PDB entry 7M0J | electron microscopy, 3.52 A resolution | chains A and C of the 3 polymer chains in the assembly

Chain A (and C):
Molecule: Spike glycoprotein
From: Severe acute respiratory syndrome coronavirus 2
Notes: fragment: ectodomain; chain C of this document is another copy of the same molecule, construct and numbering; everything in this record applies to it too
Reference sequence: P0DTC2 (SPIKE_SARS2); numbering as in UniProt (aligned over 16-1208)
Amino-acid sequence (1273 residues; each row starts with the number of its first residue):
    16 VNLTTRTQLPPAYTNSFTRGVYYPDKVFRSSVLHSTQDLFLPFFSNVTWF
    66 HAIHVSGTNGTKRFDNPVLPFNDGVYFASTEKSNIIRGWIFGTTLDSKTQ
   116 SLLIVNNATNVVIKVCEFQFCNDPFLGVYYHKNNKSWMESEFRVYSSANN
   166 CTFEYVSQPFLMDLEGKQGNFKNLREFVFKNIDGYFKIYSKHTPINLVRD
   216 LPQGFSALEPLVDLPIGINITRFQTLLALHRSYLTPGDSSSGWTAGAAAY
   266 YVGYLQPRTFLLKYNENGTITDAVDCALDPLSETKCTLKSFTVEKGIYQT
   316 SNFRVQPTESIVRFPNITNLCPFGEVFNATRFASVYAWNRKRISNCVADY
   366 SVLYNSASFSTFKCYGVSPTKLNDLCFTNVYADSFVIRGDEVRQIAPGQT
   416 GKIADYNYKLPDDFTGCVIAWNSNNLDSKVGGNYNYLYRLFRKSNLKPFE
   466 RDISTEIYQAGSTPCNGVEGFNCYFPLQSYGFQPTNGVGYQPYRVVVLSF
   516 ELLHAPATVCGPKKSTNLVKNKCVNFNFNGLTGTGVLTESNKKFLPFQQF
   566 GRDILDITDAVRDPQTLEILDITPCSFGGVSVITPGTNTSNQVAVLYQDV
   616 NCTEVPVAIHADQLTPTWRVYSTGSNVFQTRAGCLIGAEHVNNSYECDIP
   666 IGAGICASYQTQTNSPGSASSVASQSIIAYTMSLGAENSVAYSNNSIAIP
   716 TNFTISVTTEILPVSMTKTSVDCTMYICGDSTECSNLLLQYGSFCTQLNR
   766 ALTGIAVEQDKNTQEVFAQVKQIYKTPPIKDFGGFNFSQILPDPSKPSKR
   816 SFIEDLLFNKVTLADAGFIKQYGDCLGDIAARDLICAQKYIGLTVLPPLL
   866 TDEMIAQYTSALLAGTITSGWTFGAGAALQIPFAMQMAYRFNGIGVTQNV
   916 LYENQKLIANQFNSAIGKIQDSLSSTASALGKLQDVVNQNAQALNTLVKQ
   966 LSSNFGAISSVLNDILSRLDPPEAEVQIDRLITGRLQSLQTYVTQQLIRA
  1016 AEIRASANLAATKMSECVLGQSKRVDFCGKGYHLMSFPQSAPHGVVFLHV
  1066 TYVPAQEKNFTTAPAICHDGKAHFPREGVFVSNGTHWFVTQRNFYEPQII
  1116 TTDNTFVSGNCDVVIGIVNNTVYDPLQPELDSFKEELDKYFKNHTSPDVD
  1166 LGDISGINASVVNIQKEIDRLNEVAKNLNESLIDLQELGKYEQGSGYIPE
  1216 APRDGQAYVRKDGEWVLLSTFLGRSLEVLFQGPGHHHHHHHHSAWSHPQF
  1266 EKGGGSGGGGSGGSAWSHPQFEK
Disordered / not traced: 16-26, 70-79, 144-164, 173-185, 246-262, 445-446, 455-461, 469-488, 502, 621-640, 677-688, 828-853, 1148-1288
Construct notes: engineered mutation Leu570 (Ala in P0DTC2), Ile572 (Thr in P0DTC2), Gly682 (Arg in P0DTC2), Ser683 (Arg in P0DTC2), Ser685 (Arg in P0DTC2), Tyr855 (Phe in P0DTC2), Ile856 (Asn in P0DTC2), Pro986 (Lys in P0DTC2), Pro987 (Val in P0DTC2); expression tag (1209-1288)
Disulfide bonds: Cys131-Cys166, Cys291-Cys301, Cys336-Cys361, Cys379-Cys432, Cys391-Cys525, Cys538-Cys590, Cys617-Cys649, Cys662-Cys671, Cys738-Cys760, Cys743-Cys749, Cys1032-Cys1043, Cys1082-Cys1126
Swiss-Prot annotation at these positions:
  - region: Asn280 to Cys301 (Putative superantigen), Arg403 to Asp405 (Integrin-binding motif), Asn448 to Phe456 (Immunodominant HLA epitope recognized by the CD8+), Pro681, Ala684 (Putative superantigen), Ser816 to Tyr837 (Fusion peptide 1), Asp1163 to Glu1202 (Heptad repeat 2)
  - site: Arg815, Ser816 (Cleavage)
  - glycosylation: Asn17 (N-linked (GlcNAc...) (complex) asparagine), Asn61 (N-linked (GlcNAc...) (hybrid) asparagine), Asn74 (N-linked (GlcNAc...) (complex) asparagine), Asn122 (N-linked (GlcNAc...) (hybrid) asparagine), Asn149 (N-linked (GlcNAc...) (complex) asparagine), Asn165 (N-linked (GlcNAc...) (complex) asparagine), Asn234 (N-linked (GlcNAc...) (high mannose) asparagine), Asn282 (N-linked (GlcNAc...) (complex) asparagine), Thr323 (O-linked (GalNAc) threonine), Ser325 (O-linked (HexNAc...) serine), Asn331 (N-linked (GlcNAc...) (complex) asparagine), Asn343 (N-linked (GlcNAc...) (complex) asparagine), Asn603 (N-linked (GlcNAc...) (hybrid) asparagine), Asn616 (N-linked (GlcNAc...) (complex) asparagine), Asn657 (N-linked (GlcNAc...) (complex) asparagine), Thr676 (O-linked (GlcNAc...) threonine), Thr678 (O-linked (GlcNAc...) threonine), Asn709 (N-linked (GlcNAc...) (high mannose) asparagine), Asn717 (N-linked (GlcNAc...) (hybrid) asparagine), Asn801 (N-linked (GlcNAc...) (hybrid) asparagine) and 6 more in UniProt
  - natural variant: Leu18 (L18F: In strain: Beta/B.1.351, Gamma/P.1 and 1 more), Thr19 (T19I: In strain: Omicron/BQ.1.1, Omicron/XBB.1.5 and 1 more; T19R: In strain: Delta/B.1.617.2, Omicron/BA.2 and 4 more), Thr20 (T20N: In strain: Gamma/P.1), Leu24 to Ala27 (sequence variant, change not given here; In strain: Omicron/BA.2, Omicron/BA.2.12.1 and 6 more), Pro26 (P26S: In strain: Gamma/P.1), Gln52 (Q52H: In strain: Omicron/EG.5.1), Ala67 (A67V: In strain: Eta/B.1.525, Omicron/BA.1), His69 to Val70 (deletion: In strain: Alpha/B.1.1.7, Eta/B.1.525 and 5 more), Gly75 (G75V: In strain: Lambda/C.37), Thr76 (T76I: In strain: Lambda/C.37), Asp80 (D80A: In strain: Beta/B.1.351), Val83 (V83A: In strain: Omicron/XBB.1.5, Omicron/EG.5.1), 78 further natural variant entries in UniProt
  - mutagenesis: His69 to Val70 (Increased incorporation of cleaved spike into virions), Asn121 (N121Q: Partial loss of biliverdin affinity), Arg190 (R190K: Partial loss of biliverdin affinity), Asn234 (N234Q: Increased resistance to neutralizing antibodies), Asn331 (N331Q: Reduced viral infectivity), Asn343 (N343Q: Reduced viral infectivity), Leu452 (L452R: Increased resistance to neutralizing antibodies. Decreases HLA binding to NF9 epitope. Increased binding affinity to human ACE2), Tyr453 (Y453F: Decreased HLA binding to NF9 epitope. Increased binding affinity to human ACE2), Ala475 (A475V: Increased resistance to neutralizing antibodies), Val483 (V483A: Increased resistance to neutralizing antibodies), Glu484 (E484D: Increased replication in human TMEM106B overexpressing cells), Phe490 (F490L: Increased resistance to neutralizing antibodies and human covalescent sera neutralization), 12 further mutagenesis entries in UniProt
What the authors report for this chain:
  - mutagenesis - Y453F: increased binding to ACE2
  - mutagenesis - I692V: unchanged binding to ACE2
  - mutagenesis - K417N/E484K/N501Y, E484K: abolished binding to DH1041
  - mutagenesis - K417N/E484K/N501Y, E484K: abolished binding to DH1043

How chain A and chain C interact:
Residue-residue contacts (169; chain A residue first):
  Tyr38(A) with Phe562(C), hydrophobic
  Asp40(A) with Phe562(C)
  Lys41(A) with Phe562(C); Gln563(C); Gln564(C), hydrogen bond (backbone-backbone); Phe565(C)
  Val42(A) with Phe565(C); Arg567(C)
  Phe43(A) with Lys557(C); Lys558(C); Gln563(C); Phe565(C), hydrogen bond (backbone-backbone); Gly566(C); Arg567(C), hydrogen bond (backbone-backbone)
  Arg44(A) with Arg567(C)
  Ser45(A) with Lys557(C)
  Ser46(A) with Ile569(C)
  Tyr200(A) with Tyr396(C); Glu516(C)
  Glu224(A) with Phe562(C)
  Pro230(A) with Arg357(C); Tyr396(C)
  Asn282(A) with Lys558(C)
  Gly283(A) with Leu560(C)
  Tyr369(A) with Tyr421(C)
  Asn370(A) with Tyr421(C), hydrogen bond
  Phe374(A) with Lys417(C), hydrogen bond (backbone-side chain)
  Gly413(A) with Pro987(C)
  Asp737(A) with Asn317(C)
  Met740(A) with Arg319(C)
  Asp745(A) with Arg319(C), salt bridge
  Gln755(A) with Ser968(C); Asn969(C), hydrogen bond (backbone-backbone); Phe970(C), hydrogen bond (backbone-backbone); Gly971(C)
  Tyr756(A) with Gln965(C), hydrogen bond (backbone-side chain)
  Gly757(A) with Gln965(C); Ser968(C)
  Ser758(A) with Thr961(C); Gln965(C), hydrogen bond (backbone-side chain)
  Phe759(A) with Gln965(C); Phe970(C), hydrophobic; Gln1002(C); Thr1006(C)
  Gln762(A) with Thr961(C); Thr1006(C)
  Arg765(A) with Gln957(C); Thr961(C), hydrogen bond
  Gln784(A) with Asp1041(C)
  Lys786(A) with Gly700(C)
  Gln787(A) with Ala701(C); Asn703(C), hydrogen bond
  Ile788(A) with Leu699(C), hydrophobic; Ala701(C), hydrogen bond (backbone-backbone); Glu702(C); Asn703(C), hydrogen bond (backbone-backbone)
  Tyr789(A) with Asn703(C); Val705(C), hydrophobic
  Lys790(A) with Glu702(C), salt bridge; Asn703(C), hydrogen bond (backbone-backbone); Ser704(C); Val705(C), hydrogen bond (backbone-backbone)
  Asp796(A) with Tyr707(C), hydrogen bond (backbone-side chain); Ser708(C); Asn709(C), hydrogen bond (side chain-backbone)
  Phe797(A) with Tyr707(C)
  Lys854(A) with Ile572(C)
  Tyr855(A) with Pro589(C), hydrophobic; Phe592(C)
  Gly857(A) with Phe592(C)
  Leu858(A) with Phe592(C)
  Thr859(A) with Phe592(C)
  Leu861(A) with Gln613(C)
  Pro862(A) with Ala647(C), hydrophobic; Ala668(C)
  Pro863(A) with Gly667(C); Ala668(C), hydrogen bond (backbone-backbone)
  Leu864(A) with Pro665(C), hydrophobic; Ile666(C); Gly667(C); Ala668(C); Gly669(C), hydrogen bond (backbone-backbone); Ile670(C)
  Thr866(A) with Ala668(C); Gly669(C)
  Met869(A) with Gly669(C); Thr696(C); Met697(C); Leu699(C)
  Gln872(A) with Leu699(C)
  Tyr873(A) with Leu699(C), hydrogen bond (side chain-backbone)
  Thr883(A) with Val705(C); Tyr707(C)
  Ala890(A) with Gly1046(C); Tyr1047(C), hydrophobic
  Gly891(A) with Val1068(C); Pro1069(C)
  Ala892(A) with Glu1072(C)
  Leu894(A) with Ala713(C); Pro715(C); Glu1072(C)
  Gln895(A) with Ala706(C); Ser711(C); Ile712(C); Ala713(C), hydrogen bond (backbone-backbone); Asn1074(C), hydrogen bond
  Ile896(A) with Tyr707(C); Ser711(C); Ile712(C), hydrophobic
  Pro897(A) with Tyr707(C); Ser708(C); Asn709(C); Asn710(C); Ser711(C); Thr1077(C)
  Phe898(A) with Tyr707(C), hydrogen bond (backbone-side chain)
  Met900(A) with Thr1077(C), hydrogen bond; Pro1079(C); Val1094(C), hydrophobic
  Tyr904(A) with Val1094(C); Arg1107(C)
  Thr912(A) with Phe1121(C)
  Gln913(A) with Pro1090(C); Phe1121(C)
  Asn914(A) with Phe1089(C); Phe1121(C); Ser1123(C)
  Tyr917(A) with Pro1079(C), hydrophobic; Phe1089(C), hydrophobic; Val1128(C)
  Glu918(A) with Ser1123(C), hydrogen bond
  Gln920(A) with Ile1130(C)
  Asn960(A) with Leu570(C)
  Val963(A) with Leu570(C), hydrophobic
  Ser967(A) with Asp571(C)
  Asn978(A) with Thr547(C)
  Ser982(A) with Lys386(C); Asp389(C); Leu390(C)
  Arg983(A) with Gly381(C), hydrogen bond (side chain-backbone); Val382(C); Ser383(C), hydrogen bond (backbone-backbone); Leu390(C); Thr430(C); Leu517(C)
  Leu984(A) with Gly381(C); Val382(C); Ser383(C)
  Asp985(A) with Ser383(C), hydrogen bond (backbone-side chain); Thr385(C), hydrogen bond
  Glu988(A) with Ser383(C), hydrogen bond
  Leu1001(A) with Gln1002(C)
  Gln1005(A) with Gln1002(C), hydrogen bond; Thr1006(C), hydrogen bond
  Thr1009(A) with Thr1009(C)
  Leu1012(A) with Gln1010(C); Ile1013(C), hydrophobic
  Ile1013(A) with Ile1013(C), hydrophobic
  Arg1019(A) with Glu1017(C), salt bridge
  Thr1027(A) with Arg1039(C)
  Ser1030(A) with Val1040(C); Asp1041(C)
  Glu1031(A) with Arg1039(C), salt bridge
  Leu1034(A) with Val1040(C); Asp1041(C)
  Arg1039(A) with Arg1039(C)
  Leu1141(A) with Leu1141(C), hydrophobic; Leu1145(C), hydrophobic
  Glu1144(A) with Leu1145(C)
Interface residues without a listed pair, chain A (105 interface residues in all): Val47, Pro225, Thr284, Asp427, Ser735, Asn764, Pro792, Ile856, Trp886, Thr887, Gly889, Ala893, Asn907, Lys921, Lys964, Ile973, Gly1035, Leu1145
Interface residues without a listed pair, chain C (107 interface residues in all): Gln314, Arg355, Cys379, Thr415, Gly416, Pro521, Thr549, Arg646, Cys671, Pro986, Ser1003, Ala1078, Val1129, Asp1146

In short:
The interface between chain A and chain C involves 105 residues on one side and 107 on the other; the contacts
include 32 hydrogen bonds and 4 salt bridges. Polar pairs include Asp745(A)-Arg319(C), Lys790(A)-Glu702(C) and
Arg1019(A)-Glu1017(C). From the paper: K417N/E484K/N501Y and E484K of chain A abolish binding to DH1041;
K417N/E484K/N501Y and E484K of chain A abolish binding to DH1043.
Both chains are Spike glycoprotein (Severe acute respiratory syndrome coronavirus 2). Entry 7M0J (SARS-CoV-2
u1S2q All Down RBD State Spike Protein Trimer - asymmetric refinement) was determined by electron microscopy
(same publication as 7LWS).
